6VF2 - chains A and T of the 4 polymer chains in the assembly; structure by X-ray diffraction, 1.60 A resolution.

# Chain A
Protein: DNA-directed DNA/RNA polymerase mu
From: Homo sapiens
Notes: EC 2.7.7.7
Reference sequence: Q9NP87 (DPOLM_HUMAN); numbering as in UniProt; present here: 132-397, 410-494
Chain sequence (356 residues; each row starts with the number of its first residue; note: 12 numbers in that range are skipped by the numbering (no residue carries them; nothing is unmodelled there)):
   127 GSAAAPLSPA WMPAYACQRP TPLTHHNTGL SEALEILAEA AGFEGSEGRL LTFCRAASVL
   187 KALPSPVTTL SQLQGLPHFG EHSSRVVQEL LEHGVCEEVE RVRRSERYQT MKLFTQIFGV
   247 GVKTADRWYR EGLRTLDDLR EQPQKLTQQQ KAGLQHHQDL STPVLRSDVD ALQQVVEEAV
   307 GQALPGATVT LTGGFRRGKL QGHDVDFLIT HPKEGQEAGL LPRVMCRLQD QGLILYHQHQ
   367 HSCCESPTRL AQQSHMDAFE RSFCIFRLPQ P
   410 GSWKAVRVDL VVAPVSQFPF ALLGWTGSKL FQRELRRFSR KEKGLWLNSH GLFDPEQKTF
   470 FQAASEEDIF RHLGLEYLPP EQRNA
Not modelled in the structure: 127-136, 365-384
Sequence notes: expression tag (127-131); conflict Gly-410 (Pro in Q9NP87)
Covalent attachments: 2,3-dihydroxy-1,4-dithiobutane (DTT) linked to Cys-180
Ion coordination: Na+ site 1: Thr-241, Ile-243, Val-246 (shared with 1 residue of chain P); Na+ site 2: Asp-330, Asp-332 (shared with 1 residue of chain P); Mg2+: Asp-330, Asp-332, Asp-418 (shared with 1 residue of chain P)
Curated features (UniProtKB/Swiss-Prot):
  - region: Arg-323 to Asp-332 (Involved in ssDNA binding)
  - binding site (Mg(2+)): Asp-330, Asp-332, Asp-418
  - site: Gly-433 (Responsible for the low discrimination between dNTP and rNTP)

# Chain T
Molecule: 9-nt DNA strand
Sequence (9 nucleotides; row label = number of the first residue in the row):
     1 CGGCATACG

# How chain A and chain T interact
Residue-residue contacts (23):
  Gly-174(A) / DC4(T)  base contact
  Leu-177(A) / DC4(T)  phosphate contact
  Leu-177(A) / DA5(T)  phosphate contact
  Gln-364(A) / DG9(T)  phosphate contact
  Phe-385(A) / DG9(T)  phosphate contact
  Glu-386(A) / DC8(T)  sugar contact
  Glu-386(A) / DG9(T)  hydrogen bond to the phosphate
  Arg-387(A) / DA7(T)  hydrogen bond to the base
  Arg-387(A) / DC8(T)  hydrogen bond to the sugar
  Arg-387(A) / DG9(T)  hydrogen bond to the phosphate
  Lys-438(A) / DA5(T)  base contact
  Arg-442(A) / DA5(T)  salt bridge to the phosphate
  Arg-445(A) / DA5(T)  hydrogen bond to the base
  Arg-445(A) / DT6(T)  hydrogen bond to the base
  Arg-446(A) / DA5(T)  sugar contact
  Arg-449(A) / DT6(T)  salt bridge to the phosphate
  Lys-450(A) / DG3(T)  hydrogen bond to the phosphate
  Lys-450(A) / DC4(T)  salt bridge to the phosphate
  Leu-456(A) / DT6(T)  sugar contact
  Asn-457(A) / DT6(T)  phosphate contact
  Asn-457(A) / DA7(T)  hydrogen bond to the phosphate
  His-459(A) / DA7(T)  phosphate contact
  His-459(A) / DC8(T)  phosphate contact
Also at the interface, not in a pair above, chain A (17 interface residues in all): Arg-181, Phe-389

# In short
17 residues of chain A face 7 of chain T across their interface, with 8 hydrogen bonds and 3 salt bridges.
Among the polar pairs are Arg-387(A)/DA7(T), Arg-445(A)/DA5(T) and Arg-445(A)/DT6(T). UniProt lists 3
Mg2+-binding residues on chain A.
Here chain A is DNA-directed DNA/RNA polymerase mu (Homo sapiens) and chain T is a 9-nt DNA strand. Entry 6VF2
(DNA Polymerase Mu, 8-oxorGTP:At Product State Ternary Complex, 50 mM Mg2+ (960 min)) was determined by X-ray
diffraction, deposited together with 6VEZ, 6VF0, 6VF1, 6VF3, 6VF4, 6VF5 and 7 further entries.
